Entry 2HWC (X-ray diffraction, 3.00 A resolution); this record covers chains 1 and 4 of the 4 polymer chains in the assembly.

# Chain 1
Molecule: Human rhinovirus 14 coat protein (subunit VP1)
From: Human rhinovirus 14
Reference sequence: P03303 (POLG_HRV14); residues 1-289 here correspond to UniProt positions 567-855 (UniProt number = residue number + 566)
Amino-acid sequence (289 residues; numbered 1 to 289; the number before each row is that of its first residue):
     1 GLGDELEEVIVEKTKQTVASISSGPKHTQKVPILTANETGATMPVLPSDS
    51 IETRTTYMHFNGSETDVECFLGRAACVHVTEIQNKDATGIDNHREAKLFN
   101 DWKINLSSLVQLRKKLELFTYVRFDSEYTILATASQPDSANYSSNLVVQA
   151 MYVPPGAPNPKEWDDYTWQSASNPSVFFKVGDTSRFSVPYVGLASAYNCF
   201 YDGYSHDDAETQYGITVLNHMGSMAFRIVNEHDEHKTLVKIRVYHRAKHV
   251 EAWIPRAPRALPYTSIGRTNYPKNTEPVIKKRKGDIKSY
Unresolved in the structure: 1-16
Small-molecule neighbours: win54954 (W54; 5-(5-(2,6-dichloro-4-(4,5-dihydro-2-oxazoly)phenoxy)pentyl)-3-methyl isoxazole): Ile104, Leu106, Tyr128, Ala150, Tyr152, Pro174, Ser175, Val176, Phe186, Val188, Val191, Tyr197, Asn219, Met221, Met224

# Chain 4
Molecule: Human rhinovirus 14 coat protein (subunit VP4)
From: Human rhinovirus 14
Reference sequence: P03303 (POLG_HRV14); residues 1-68 here = UniProt positions 1-68
Amino-acid sequence (68 residues; row label = number of the first residue in the row):
     1 GAQVSTQKSGSHENQNILTNGSNQTFTVINYYKDAASTSSAGQSLSMDPS
    51 KFTEPVKDLMLKGAPALN
Unresolved in the structure: 1-28

# Chain 1 / chain 4 interface
Pairs across the interface (42; chain 1 residue first):
  Lys30(1) with Gly63(4)
  Val31(1) with Gly63(4)
  Pro32(1) with Lys62(4); Gly63(4)
  Thr35(1) with Ala66(4)
  Ala36(1) with Ala66(4); Leu67(4), hydrophobic
  Thr39(1) with Val56(4); Met60(4)
  Ala41(1) with Thr53(4); Val56(4), hydrophobic; Met60(4), hydrophobic
  Thr42(1) with Thr53(4), hydrogen bond (backbone-backbone)
  Met43(1) with Glu54(4); Met60(4), hydrophobic
  Pro44(1) with Glu54(4); Lys62(4)
  Asp49(1) with Lys62(4), salt bridge
  Asn61(1) with Gln43(4)
  Gly62(1) with Gln43(4)
  Ser63(1) with Gln43(4)
  Asp66(1) with Gln43(4); Ser44(4), hydrogen bond (side chain-backbone); Leu45(4)
  Glu68(1) with Ser40(4), hydrogen bond; Ala41(4), hydrogen bond (side chain-backbone)
  Asp125(1) with Ala36(4)
  Ser187(1) with Ala36(4), hydrogen bond (side chain-backbone); Ser37(4)
  Val188(1) with Ala36(4)
  Pro189(1) with Ala36(4)
  Arg246(1) with Ser40(4), hydrogen bond
  Ala247(1) with Ser40(4)
  Lys248(1) with Ala36(4), hydrogen bond (side chain-backbone); Ser37(4), hydrogen bond (side chain-backbone); Thr38(4), hydrogen bond (side chain-backbone); Ser40(4)
  His249(1) with Ala35(4); Thr38(4), hydrogen bond; Ser39(4), hydrogen bond (side chain-backbone); Ala41(4)
  Pro255(1) with Phe52(4)
Other interface residues (no listed pair), chain 1 (27 interface residues in all): Gly40, Leu46
Other interface residues (no listed pair), chain 4 (22 interface residues in all): Gly42, Met47, Pro55

# Summary
27 residues of chain 1 face 22 of chain 4 across their interface; the contacts include 11 hydrogen bonds and 1
salt bridge. Polar contacts include Asp49(1)-Lys62(4), Asp66(1)-Ser44(4) and Glu68(1)-Ser40(4). Ligands of
chain 1: win54954.
Here chain 1 is Human rhinovirus 14 coat protein (subunit VP1) and chain 4 is Human rhinovirus 14 coat protein
(subunit VP4), both from Human rhinovirus 14. Entry 2HWC (A comparison of the anti-rhinoviral drug binding
pocket in HRV14 and HRV1A) was determined by X-ray diffraction together with 2HWB, 2HWD, 2HWE and 2HWF from
the same study.
